Entry 5ODN (X-ray diffraction, 2.60 A resolution); this record covers chains D and F of the 16 polymer chains in the assembly.

== Chain D (and F) ==
Molecule: Single-stranded DNA-binding protein
Source organism: Salinibacter ruber (strain DSM 13855 / M31)
Notes: chain F of this document is another copy of the same molecule, construct and numbering; everything in this record applies to it too
UniProtKB: Q2S565 (Q2S565_SALRD); residues 1-168 here = UniProt positions 1-168
Sequence (196 residues; each row starts with the number of its first residue; numbers below 1 keep their minus sign (Met-27 is residue -27)):
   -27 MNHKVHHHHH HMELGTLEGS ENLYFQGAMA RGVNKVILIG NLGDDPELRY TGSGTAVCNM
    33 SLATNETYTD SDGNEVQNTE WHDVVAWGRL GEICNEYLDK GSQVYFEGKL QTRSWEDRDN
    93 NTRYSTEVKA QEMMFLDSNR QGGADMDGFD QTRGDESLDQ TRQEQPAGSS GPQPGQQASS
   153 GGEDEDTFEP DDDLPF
Not modelled in the structure: -27 to -7, 40-48, 109-168 (chain F: -27 to 0, 43-46, 110-168)
Sequence notes: initiating methionine (-27); expression tag (-26 to 0)

== How chain D and chain F interact ==
Contacting residue pairs - 45 pairs, chain D then chain F:
  Gln-2(D) - Thr41(F)
  Arg3(D) - Asn37(F)
  Arg3(D) - Thr39(F)
  Gly4(D) - Ile11(F)
  Gly4(D) - Asn37(F)  hydrogen bond (backbone-backbone)
  Val5(D) - Ile9(F)
  Val5(D) - Leu10(F)
  Val5(D) - Ile11(F)  hydrogen bond (backbone-backbone)
  Val5(D) - Thr36(F)
  Asn6(D) - Ile9(F)
  Asn6(D) - Thr36(F)
  Asn6(D) - His54(F)
  Lys7(D) - Val8(F)
  Lys7(D) - Ile9(F)  hydrogen bond (backbone-backbone)
  Val8(D) - Lys7(F)
  Ile9(D) - Val5(F)
  Ile9(D) - Asn6(F)
  Ile9(D) - Lys7(F)  hydrogen bond (backbone-backbone)
  Leu10(D) - Val5(F)
  Leu10(D) - Asn6(F)
  Ile11(D) - Gly4(F)
  Ile11(D) - Val5(F)  hydrogen bond (backbone-backbone)
  Thr36(D) - Val5(F)
  Thr36(D) - Asn6(F)
  Asn37(D) - Arg3(F)
  Asn37(D) - Gly4(F)  hydrogen bond (backbone-backbone)
  Glu38(D) - Arg3(F)  hydrogen bond (backbone-side chain)
  Glu38(D) - Lys81(F)  salt bridge
  Thr39(D) - Arg3(F)
  Gln49(D) - Arg3(F)
  Glu52(D) - Leu82(F)
  Glu52(D) - Gln83(F)
  Glu52(D) - Thr84(F)  hydrogen bond (side chain-backbone)
  His54(D) - Asn6(F)
  His54(D) - Leu82(F)
  Lys81(D) - Glu38(F)  salt bridge
  Leu82(D) - Val8(F)  hydrophobic
  Leu82(D) - Glu52(F)
  Leu82(D) - His54(F)
  Leu82(D) - Leu82(F)  hydrophobic
  Leu82(D) - Val100(F)  hydrophobic
  Gln83(D) - Glu52(F)
  Thr84(D) - Glu52(F)  hydrogen bond (backbone-side chain)
  Thr98(D) - Thr98(F)
  Val100(D) - Leu82(F)  hydrophobic
Also at the interface, not in a pair above, chain D (26 interface residues in all): Phe-3, Asn50, Trp53
Also at the interface, not in a pair above, chain F (23 interface residues in all): Trp53

== In short ==
26 residues of chain D and 23 residues of chain F are in contact; the contacts include 9 hydrogen bonds and 2
salt bridges. Polar pairs include Glu38(D)-Lys81(F), Glu38(D)-Arg3(F) and Glu52(D)-Thr84(F).
Both chains are Single-stranded DNA-binding protein (Salinibacter ruber (strain DSM 13855 / M31)). Entry 5ODN
(Salinibacter ruber Single-Strand Binding protein) was determined by X-ray diffraction.
